Entry 6O7T (electron microscopy, 3.20 A resolution); this record covers chains a and d of the 15 polymer chains in the assembly.

# Chain a
Name: V-type proton ATPase subunit a, vacuolar isoform
Source organism: Saccharomyces cerevisiae
UniProtKB: P32563 (VPH1_YEAST); residue numbers follow UniProt; this construct covers 1-840
Amino-acid sequence (862 residues; numbered 1 to 862; the number before each row is that of its first residue):
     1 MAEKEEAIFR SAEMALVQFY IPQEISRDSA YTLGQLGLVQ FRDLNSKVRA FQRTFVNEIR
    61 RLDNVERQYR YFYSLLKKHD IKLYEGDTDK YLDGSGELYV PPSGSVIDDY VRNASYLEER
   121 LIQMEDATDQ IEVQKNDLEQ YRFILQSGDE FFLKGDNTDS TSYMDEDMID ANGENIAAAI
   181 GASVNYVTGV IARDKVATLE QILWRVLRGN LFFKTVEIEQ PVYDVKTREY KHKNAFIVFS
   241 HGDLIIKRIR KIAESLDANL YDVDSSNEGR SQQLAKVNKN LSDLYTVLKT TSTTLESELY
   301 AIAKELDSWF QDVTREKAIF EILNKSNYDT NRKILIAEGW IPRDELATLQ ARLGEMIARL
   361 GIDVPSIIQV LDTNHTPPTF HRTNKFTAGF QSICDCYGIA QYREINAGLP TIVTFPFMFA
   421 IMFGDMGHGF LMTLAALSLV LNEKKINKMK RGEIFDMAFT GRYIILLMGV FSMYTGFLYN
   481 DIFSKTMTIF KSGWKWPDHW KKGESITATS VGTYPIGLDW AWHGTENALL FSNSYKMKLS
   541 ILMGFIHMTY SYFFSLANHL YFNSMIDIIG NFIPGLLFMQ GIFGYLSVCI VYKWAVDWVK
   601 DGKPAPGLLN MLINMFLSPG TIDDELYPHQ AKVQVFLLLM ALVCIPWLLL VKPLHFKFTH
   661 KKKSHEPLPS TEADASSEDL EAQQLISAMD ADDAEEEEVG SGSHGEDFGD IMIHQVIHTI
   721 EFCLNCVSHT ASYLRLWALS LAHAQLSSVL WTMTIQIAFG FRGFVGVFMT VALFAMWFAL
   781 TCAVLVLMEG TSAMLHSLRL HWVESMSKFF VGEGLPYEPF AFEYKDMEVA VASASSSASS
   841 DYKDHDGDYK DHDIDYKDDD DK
Not modelled in the structure: 1-3, 146-185, 656-708, 831-862
UniProt features mapped onto this chain:
  - modified residue: Ala2 (N-acetylalanine)
  - mutagenesis: Asp425 (D425N: Reduces assembly of V-ATPase complexes and reduces ATPase activity of the assembled complexes), Lys538 (K538A: Reduces assembly of V-ATPase complexes), Lys593 (K593A: Reduces ATPase activity), Gln634 (Q634L: Reduces subunit stability), His729 (H729R: Reduces ATPase activity), Arg735 (R735L: Reduces subunit stability), Leu739 (L739S: Reduces ATPase activity), His743 (H743A/E/Y: Reduces ATPase activity), Leu746 (L746S: Reduces ATPase activity), Leu780 (L780S: Reduces assembly of V-ATPase complexes), Glu789 (E789A/D/H/Q: Abolishes ATPase activity and proton transport, but does not affect complex assembly), Leu800 (L800S: Reduces assembly of V-ATPase complexes), 4 further mutagenesis entries in UniProt
Reported in the primary citation:
  - catalytic residues: Asp425, Asp481, Glu721, Asn725, His729, His743
  - specificity-determining residues: Glu706, Asp707

# Chain d
Name: V-type proton ATPase subunit d
Source organism: Saccharomyces cerevisiae
UniProtKB: P32366 (VA0D_YEAST); numbering as in UniProt (aligned over 1-345)
Amino-acid sequence (345 residues; row label = number of the first residue in the row):
     1 MEGVYFNIDN GFIEGVVRGY RNGLLSNNQY INLTQCDTLE DLKLQLSSTD YGNFLSSVSS
    61 ESLTTSLIQE YASSKLYHEF NYIRDQSSGS TRKFMDYITY GYMIDNVALM ITGTIHDRDK
   121 GEILQRCHPL GWFDTLPTLS VATDLESLYE TVLVDTPLAP YFKNCFDTAE ELDDMNIEII
   181 RNKLYKAYLE DFYNFVTEEI PEPAKECMQT LLGFEADRRS INIALNSLQS SDIDPDLKSD
   241 LLPNIGKLYP LATFHLAQAQ DFEGVRAALA NVYEYRGFLE TGNLEDHFYQ LEMELCRDAF
   301 TQQFAISTVW AWMKSKEQEV RNITWIAECI AQNQRERINN YISVY
Not modelled in the structure: 1-2, 162-175, 229-236, 280-286
UniProt features mapped onto this chain:
  - modified residue: Met1 (N-acetylmethionine)

# Chain a / chain d interface
Residue-residue contacts (20; chain a residue first):
  Ala50(a) with Leu44(d)
  Phe51(a) with Gln35(d); Asp41(d); Gln45(d)
  Arg60(a) with Glu40(d); Asp41(d), salt bridge; Leu44(d)
  Arg67(a) with Ser56(d); Ser57(d); Val58(d); Ser59(d), hydrogen bond
  Thr198(a) with Asp134(d), hydrogen bond
  Ile202(a) with Thr135(d); Thr138(d)
  Arg205(a) with Glu150(d); Val154(d)
  Ile252(a) with Val141(d), hydrophobic
  Ser255(a) with Pro137(d), hydrogen bond (side chain-backbone); Thr138(d), hydrogen bond (side chain-backbone)
  Leu256(a) with Thr138(d)
Also at the interface, not in a pair above, chain a (14 interface residues in all): Val56, Arg70, Glu118, Val206
Also at the interface, not in a pair above, chain d (18 interface residues in all): Cys36, Thr151

# Summary
Chain a and chain d form an interface of 14 and 18 residues respectively; the contacts include 4 hydrogen
bonds and 1 salt bridge. Polar pairs include Arg60(a)-Asp41(d), Arg67(a)-Ser59(d) and Thr198(a)-Asp134(d).
From UniProt: 16 mutagenesis sites on chain a. From the paper: catalytic residues Asp425(a), Asp481(a) and
Glu721(a) among others; specificity determinants Glu706(a) and Asp707(a).
Chain a is V-type proton ATPase subunit a, vacuolar isoform and chain d is V-type proton ATPase subunit d,
both from Saccharomyces cerevisiae; the structure, Saccharomyces cerevisiae V-ATPase Vph1-VO, was determined
by electron microscopy together with 6O7U, 6O7V, 6O7W and 6O7X from the same study.
